PDB entry 7YPA | electron microscopy, 3.05 A resolution | chains A and B of the 9 polymer chains in the assembly

# Chain A (and B)
Protein: DNA-directed RNA polymerase subunit alpha
Source organism: Escherichia coli K-12
Notes: EC 2.7.7.6; chain B of this document is another copy of the same molecule, construct and numbering; everything in this record applies to it too
UniProt: P0A7Z4 (RPOA_ECOLI); residue numbers follow UniProt; this construct covers 1-329
Sequence (329 residues; row label = number of the first residue in the row):
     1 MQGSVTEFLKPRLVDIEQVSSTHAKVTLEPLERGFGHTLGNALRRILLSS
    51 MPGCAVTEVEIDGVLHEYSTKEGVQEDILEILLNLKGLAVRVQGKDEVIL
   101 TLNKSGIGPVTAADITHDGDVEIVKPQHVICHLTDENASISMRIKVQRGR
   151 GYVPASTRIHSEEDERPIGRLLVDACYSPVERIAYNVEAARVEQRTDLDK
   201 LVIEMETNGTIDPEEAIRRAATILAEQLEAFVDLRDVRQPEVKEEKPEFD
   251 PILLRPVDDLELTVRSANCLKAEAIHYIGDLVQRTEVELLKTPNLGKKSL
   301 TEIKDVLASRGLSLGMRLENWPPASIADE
Not modelled in the structure: 1-6, 158-166, 235-329 (chain B: 1-3, 159-169, 233-329)
Swiss-Prot annotation at these positions:
  - region: E162 to E165 (Required for interaction with Crp at class II promoters)
  - modified residue: R265 (ADP-ribosylarginine), K297 (N6-acetyllysine), K298 (N6-acetyllysine)

# How chain A and chain B interact
Contacting residue pairs (58):
  F8(A) with S50(B); R150(B); I223(B), hydrophobic; Q227(B)
  L9(A) with Q227(B)
  K10(A) with E226(B); E229(B)
  P11(A) with Q227(B); A230(B)
  R12(A) with A230(B)
  L13(A) with F231(B), hydrophobic
  L28(A) with F231(B), hydrophobic
  G34(A) with R45(B), hydrogen bond (backbone-side chain)
  F35(A) with S50(B); I223(B), hydrophobic
  H37(A) with R45(B)
  T38(A) with A42(B); R45(B)
  N41(A) with N41(B)
  A42(A) with T38(B)
  R45(A) with G34(B), hydrogen bond (side chain-backbone); H37(B); T38(B)
  I46(A) with F35(B), hydrophobic
  S50(A) with F8(B)
  P52(A) with V5(B), hydrophobic
  R148(A) with V5(B)
  G149(A) with V5(B)
  R150(A) with S4(B); V5(B); E7(B), hydrogen bond (side chain-backbone); F8(B)
  I217(A) with F231(B), hydrophobic
  R218(A) with A230(B), hydrogen bond (side chain-backbone); F231(B), hydrogen bond (side chain-backbone)
  A221(A) with L228(B); F231(B), hydrophobic; V232(B)
  T222(A) with V232(B)
  I223(A) with F8(B), hydrophobic
  L224(A) with L39(B), hydrophobic; L228(B), hydrophobic
  A225(A) with V232(B), hydrophobic
  E226(A) with K10(B)
  Q227(A) with F8(B); L9(B), hydrogen bond (side chain-backbone); F35(B)
  L228(A) with L43(B), hydrophobic; L224(B), hydrophobic
  F231(A) with L28(B), hydrophobic; L43(B), hydrophobic; L201(B), hydrophobic; I217(B), hydrophobic; A221(B)
  V232(A) with A221(B)
  D233(A) with R218(B)
  L234(A) with E214(B); R218(B)
Other interface residues (no listed pair), chain A (38 interface residues in all): E7, L31, L39, A230
Other interface residues (no listed pair), chain B (39 interface residues in all): T6, P11, V26, L31, I46, T222, A225

# In short
The interface between chain A and chain B involves 38 residues on one side and 39 on the other; the contacts
include 6 hydrogen bonds. Among the polar pairs are G34(A)-R45(B), R150(A)-E7(B) and R218(A)-A230(B).
Chain A and chain B are both DNA-directed RNA polymerase subunit alpha (Escherichia coli K-12); the structure,
Cryo-EM structure of Escherichia coli hairpin-nucleation complex of transcription termination (TTC-hairpin),
was determined by electron microscopy (same publication as 7YP9 and 7YPB).
